Entry 8IXL (electron microscopy, 3.50 A resolution); this record covers chains C and HA of the 35 polymer chains in the assembly.

# Chain C (and HA)
Protein: Capsid protein G8P
From: Inovirus M13
Notes: chain HA of this document is another copy of the same molecule, construct and numbering; everything in this record applies to it too
UniProt: P69541 (CAPSD_BPM13); residues 1-50 here correspond to UniProt positions 24-73 (UniProt number = residue number + 23)
Sequence (50 residues; each row starts with the number of its first residue):
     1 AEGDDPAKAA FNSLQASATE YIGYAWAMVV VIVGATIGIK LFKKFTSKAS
Disordered / not traced: 1-4

# How chain C and chain HA interact
Residue-residue contacts (6):
  Tyr21(C) - Trp26(HA)
  Ile32(C) - Lys44(HA)
  Thr36(C) - Lys44(HA)  hydrogen bond
  Thr36(C) - Lys48(HA)
  Ile39(C) - Lys48(HA)
  Lys43(C) - Lys48(HA)  hydrogen bond (side chain-backbone)
Other interface residues (no listed pair), chain C (6 interface residues in all): Ala35
Other interface residues (no listed pair), chain HA (5 interface residues in all): Leu41, Phe45

# In short
Chain C and chain HA form an interface of 6 and 5 residues respectively, with 2 hydrogen bonds. Among the
polar pairs are Thr36(C)-Lys44(HA) and Lys43(C)-Lys48(HA).
Chain C and chain HA are both Capsid protein G8P (Inovirus M13); the structure, top segment of the
bacteriophage M13 mini variant, was determined by electron microscopy, deposited together with 8IXK, 8IXJ and
8JWT.
